PDB entry 6D7J | X-ray diffraction, 2.24 A resolution | chains A and D of the 4 polymer chains in the assembly

== Chain A (and D) ==
Protein: Beta-Glucuronidase
Source organism: Parabacteroides merdae CL03T12C32
Notes: chain D of this document is another copy of the same molecule, construct and numbering; everything in this record applies to it too
UniProtKB: K5ZWV5 (K5ZWV5_9BACT); residues 23-830 here correspond to UniProt positions 19-826 (UniProt number = residue number - 4)
Chain sequence (830 residues; each row starts with the number of its first residue):
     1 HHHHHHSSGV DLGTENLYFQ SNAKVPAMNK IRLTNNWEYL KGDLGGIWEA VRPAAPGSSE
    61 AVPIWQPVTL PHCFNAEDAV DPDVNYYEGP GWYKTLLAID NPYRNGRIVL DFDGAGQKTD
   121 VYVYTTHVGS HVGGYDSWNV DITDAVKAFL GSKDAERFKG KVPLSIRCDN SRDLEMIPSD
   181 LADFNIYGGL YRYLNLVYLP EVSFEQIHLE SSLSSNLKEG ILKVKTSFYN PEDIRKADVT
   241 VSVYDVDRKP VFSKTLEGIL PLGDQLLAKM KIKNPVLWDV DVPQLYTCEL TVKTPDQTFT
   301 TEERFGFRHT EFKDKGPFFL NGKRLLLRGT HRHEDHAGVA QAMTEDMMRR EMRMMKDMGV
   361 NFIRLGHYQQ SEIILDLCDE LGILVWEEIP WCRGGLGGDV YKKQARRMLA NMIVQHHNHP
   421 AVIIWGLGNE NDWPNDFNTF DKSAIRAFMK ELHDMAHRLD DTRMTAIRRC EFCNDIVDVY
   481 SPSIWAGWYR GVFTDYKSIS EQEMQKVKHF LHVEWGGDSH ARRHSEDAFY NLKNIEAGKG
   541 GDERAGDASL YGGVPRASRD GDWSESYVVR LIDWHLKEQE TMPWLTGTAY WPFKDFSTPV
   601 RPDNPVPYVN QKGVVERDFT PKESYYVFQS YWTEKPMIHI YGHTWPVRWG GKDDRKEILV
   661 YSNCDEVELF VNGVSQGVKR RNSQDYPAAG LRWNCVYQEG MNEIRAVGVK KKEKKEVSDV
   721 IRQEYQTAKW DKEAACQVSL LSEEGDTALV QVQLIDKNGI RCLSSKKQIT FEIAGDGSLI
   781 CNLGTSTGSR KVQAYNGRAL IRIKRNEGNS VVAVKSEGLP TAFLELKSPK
Unresolved in the structure: 1-21, 537-545, 830 (chain D: 1-20, 534-554, 829-830)
Sequence notes: expression tag (1-22)
Bound ions: K+: D78, A79, D81, V84; Na+: D173, M176, P178
Residues lining bound ligands: proline (PRO): L209, E210, S211, F305, G306, R308, H417, N418, H419, P420, T462, R463
From the paper describing this entry:
  - catalytic residues: E430, E514
  - mutagenesis - R468Q/R469Q (16-fold), W485Y (10-fold): increased catalytic activity on pNPG
  - mutagenesis - R468A: abolished catalytic activity
  - mutagenesis - R468A/R469A, R468Q/R469Q, R469A: decreased catalytic activity
  - mutagenesis - R393A: increased catalytic activity
  - mutagenesis - W485Y: unchanged catalytic activity
  - mutagenesis - R468Q/R469Q: abolished catalytic activity on polysaccharide substrates
  - conformationally variable residues (order/disorder transition): E536 to G546

== How chain A and chain D interact ==
Contacting residue pairs (31; chain A residue first):
  D233(A) with S443(D), hydrogen bond; R446(D), salt bridge
  R235(A) with R446(D); F472(D)
  L260(A) with R446(D); K450(D); D475(D); I476(D), hydrophobic
  L262(A) with R446(D); K450(D), hydrogen bond (backbone-side chain)
  G263(A) with K450(D); D454(D)
  D264(A) with K450(D), hydrogen bond (backbone-side chain); D454(D), hydrogen bond (backbone-side chain); R458(D), salt bridge
  S443(A) with D233(D), hydrogen bond
  R446(A) with D233(D), salt bridge; R235(D); L260(D); L262(D)
  K450(A) with L260(D); L262(D), hydrogen bond (side chain-backbone); G263(D); D264(D), hydrogen bond (side chain-backbone); Q265(D)
  D454(A) with G263(D); D264(D), hydrogen bond (side chain-backbone)
  R458(A) with D264(D), salt bridge
  F472(A) with R235(D), hydrogen bond (backbone-side chain)
  D475(A) with R235(D), salt bridge; L260(D)
Other interface residues (no listed pair), chain A (16 interface residues in all): Q265, A447, I476
Other interface residues (no listed pair), chain D (16 interface residues in all): A447

== Summary ==
The chain A/chain D interface involves 16 residues from each chain; the contacts include 9 hydrogen bonds and
5 salt bridges. Polar pairs include D233(A)-R446(D), D264(A)-R458(D) and D475(A)-R235(D). Bound to chain A:
proline. From the paper: catalytic residues E430(A) and E514(A); R468A/R469A, R468Q/R469Q and R469A of chain A
reduce catalytic activity; 6 substitutions were tested in all.
Chain A and chain D are both Beta-Glucuronidase (Parabacteroides merdae CL03T12C32); the structure, The
Crystal Structure of Parabacteroides merdae Beta-Glucuronidase (GUS) with Glycerol in Active-Site, was
determined by X-ray diffraction together with 6DXU from the same study.
